Entry 8GTS (electron microscopy, 3.87 A resolution); this record covers chains A and B of the 7 polymer chains in the assembly.

== Chain A (and B) ==
Molecule: Pannexin-1
Organism: Homo sapiens
Notes: chain B of this document is another copy of the same molecule, construct and numbering; everything in this record applies to it too
UniProt: Q96RD7 (PANX1_HUMAN); residues 1-426 here = UniProt positions 1-426
Chain sequence (426 residues; numbered 1 to 426; the number before each row is that of its first residue):
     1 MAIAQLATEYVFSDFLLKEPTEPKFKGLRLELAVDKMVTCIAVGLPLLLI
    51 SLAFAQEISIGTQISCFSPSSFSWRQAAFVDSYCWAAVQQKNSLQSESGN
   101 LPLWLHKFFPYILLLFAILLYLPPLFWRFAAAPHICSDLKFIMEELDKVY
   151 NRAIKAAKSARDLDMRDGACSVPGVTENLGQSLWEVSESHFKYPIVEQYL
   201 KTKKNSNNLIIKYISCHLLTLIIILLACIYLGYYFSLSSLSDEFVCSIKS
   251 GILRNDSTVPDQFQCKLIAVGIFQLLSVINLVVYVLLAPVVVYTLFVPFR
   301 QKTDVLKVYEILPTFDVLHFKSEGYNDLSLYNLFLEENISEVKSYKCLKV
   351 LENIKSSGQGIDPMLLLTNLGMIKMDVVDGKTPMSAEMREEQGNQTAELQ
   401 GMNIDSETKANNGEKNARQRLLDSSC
Disordered / not traced: 1, 14-25, 156-193, 301-304, 313-325, 357-426
Differences from the reference sequence: engineered mutation His-217 (Arg in Q96RD7)
Disulfide bonds: Cys-84/Cys-246
Swiss-Prot annotation at these positions:
  - site: Asp-376 to Asp-379 (Cleavage)
  - modified residue: Cys-40 (S-nitrosocysteine), Tyr-199 (Phosphotyrosine), Cys-347 (S-nitrosocysteine)
  - glycosylation: Asn-255 (N-linked (GlcNAc...) asparagine)
  - natural variant: Thr-21 to Pro-23 (deletion: In OZEMA7), His-217 (R217H: Found in a patient with primary ovarian failure with intellectual disability and sensorineural hearing loss; uncertain significance; this construct carries the variant), Ile-272 (I272V: No change in glycosylation pattern), Lys-346 (K346E: In OZEMA7), Cys-347 (C347S: In OZEMA7), Gln-392 to Cys-426 (deletion: In OZEMA7)
  - mutagenesis: Trp-74 (W74A: No effect on voltage-dependence. Altered anion selectivity with equal permeability for iodide and choride), Arg-75 (R75E: Loss of voltage-dependence and anion selectivity. Strong increase in permeability of sodium over chloride), Asp-164 to Asp-167 (Not cleaved by CASP3 or CASP7), Asn-255 (N255A: Impaired glycosylation. Forms gap junctions by 2 hemichannels; N255Q: Impaired glycosylation. Loss of GLY1 and GLY2 forms. No effect on oocyte survival. Located in the cytoplasm ...), Asn-338 (N338Q: Impaired glycosylation; loss of GLY2 form; oocyte death), Asp-376 to Asp-379 (Not cleaved by CASP3 or CASP7. Reduces channel activation), Asp-379 (D379A: No effect on cell membrane location. Decreased levels of pro-IL1B upon LPS priming and ATP stimulation. Attenuated pyroptotic cell death induced by LPS and ATP), Asn-394 (N394Q: No change in glycosylation pattern), Ser-424 (S424A: No effect on cell membrane location. Promoted pyroptotic cell death induced by LPS and ATP)
What the authors report for this chain:
  - disease-associated variants - R217H: unchanged expression
  - disease-associated variants - R217H (186 +/- 70 uM): decreased binding to ATP-gammas
  - conformationally variable residues (side-chain flip): Trp-74
  - self-association interface (contacts with another copy of this molecule); pairs are residue here / residue on that copy: Arg-75/Asp-81 (salt bridge)
  - mutagenesis - K24A, R75A: decreased binding to ATP-gammaS
  - mutagenesis - K24A: decreased expression
  - mutagenesis - R128A: abolished binding to ATP-gammaS
  - mutagenesis - R75A: increased expression
  - mutagenesis - R128A: decreased stability

== Chain A / chain B interface ==
Pairs across the interface (53; chain A residue first):
  Leu-47(A) with Ala-7(B), hydrophobic
  Ile-50(A) with Ile-3(B), hydrophobic
  Phe-54(A) with Glu-57(B)
  Thr-62(A) with Ile-60(B)
  Gln-63(A) with Glu-57(B), hydrogen bond (side chain-backbone); Ile-60(B)
  Trp-74(A) with Trp-74(B), hydrophobic
  Arg-75(A) with Ala-77(B); Asp-81(B), salt bridge
  Gln-76(A) with Phe-67(B); Ser-68(B), hydrogen bond (side chain-backbone); Pro-69(B), hydrogen bond (side chain-backbone); Ser-70(B)
  Phe-79(A) with Ser-65(B); Cys-66(B); Phe-67(B), hydrophobic
  Ser-82(A) with Ser-65(B), hydrogen bond; Ile-268(B)
  Tyr-83(A) with Glu-243(B); Lys-266(B)
  Ala-86(A) with Lys-266(B); Ile-268(B), hydrophobic
  Gln-89(A) with Gly-271(B); Leu-275(B)
  Gln-90(A) with Lys-266(B)
  Trp-104(A) with Leu-275(B), hydrophobic
  Lys-107(A) with Ile-58(B); Ile-272(B)
  Phe-108(A) with Leu-275(B), hydrophobic
  Tyr-111(A) with Leu-52(B), hydrogen bond (side chain-backbone); Ala-53(B); Ile-58(B); Ile-272(B)
  Leu-114(A) with Ile-3(B), hydrophobic; Leu-52(B), hydrophobic
  Ile-118(A) with Val-11(B), hydrophobic
  Tyr-121(A) with Val-11(B), hydrogen bond (side chain-backbone); Phe-12(B)
  Leu-125(A) with Met-37(B), hydrophobic
  Phe-129(A) with Met-37(B), hydrophobic
  Ser-137(A) with Lys-346(B)
  Phe-141(A) with Lys-346(B); Cys-347(B); Val-350(B), hydrophobic
  Gln-198(A) with Ile-354(B)
  Tyr-199(A) with Val-350(B), hydrophobic
  Thr-202(A) with Ile-354(B)
  Ser-250(A) with Gln-264(B), hydrogen bond (backbone-side chain)
  Ile-252(A) with Gln-262(B); Phe-263(B); Gln-264(B)
  Leu-253(A) with Phe-67(B), hydrophobic
  Val-259(A) with Phe-67(B), hydrophobic
Also at the interface, not in a pair above, chain A (36 interface residues in all): Ser-51, Ser-71, Trp-85, Gly-251
Also at the interface, not in a pair above, chain B (40 interface residues in all): Ala-4, Leu-32, Lys-36, Gln-56, Val-245, Leu-267, Ala-269, Ser-340

== Summary ==
36 residues of chain A and 40 residues of chain B are in contact, with 7 hydrogen bonds and 1 salt bridge.
Polar pairs include Arg-75(A)/Asp-81(B), Gln-63(A)/Glu-57(B) and Gln-76(A)/Ser-68(B). From the paper: K24A and
R75A of chain A reduce binding to ATP-gammaS; conformational variability at Trp-74(A); 4 substitutions were
tested in all.
Chain A and chain B are both Pannexin-1 (Homo sapiens); the structure, CryoEM structure of human Pannexin1
with R217H congenital mutation, was determined by electron microscopy together with 8GTR and 8GTT from the
same study.
